Entry 1DE8 (X-ray diffraction, 2.95 A resolution); this record covers chains V and A of the 3 polymer chains in the assembly.

Chain V:
Molecule: 11-nt DNA strand
Sequence (11 nucleotides; numbered 42 to 52; the number before each row is that of its first residue):
    42 CGATCGGTAGC

Chain A:
Protein: Major apurinic/apyrimidinic endonuclease
Organism: Homo sapiens
Notes: EC 4.2.99.18; fragment: ape1
UniProtKB: P27695 (APEX1_HUMAN); residues 43-318 here correspond to UniProt positions 42-317 (UniProt number = residue number - 1)
Sequence (276 residues; row label = number of the first residue in the row):
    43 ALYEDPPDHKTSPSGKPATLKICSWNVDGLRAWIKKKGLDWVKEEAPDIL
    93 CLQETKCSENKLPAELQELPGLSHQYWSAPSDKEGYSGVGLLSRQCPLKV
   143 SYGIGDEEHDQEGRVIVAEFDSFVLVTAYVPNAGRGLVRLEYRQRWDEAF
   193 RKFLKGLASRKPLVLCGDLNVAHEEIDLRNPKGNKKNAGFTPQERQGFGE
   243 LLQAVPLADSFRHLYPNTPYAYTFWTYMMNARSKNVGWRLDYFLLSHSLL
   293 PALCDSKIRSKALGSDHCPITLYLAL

Chain V / chain A interface:
Residue-residue contacts (20; chain V residue first):
  DG43(V) with Lys-228(A), phosphate contact
  DG47(V) with Arg-177(A), base contact; Met-270(A), base contact
  DG48(V) with Tyr-269(A), sugar contact; Met-270(A), base contact; Met-271(A), hydrogen bond to the phosphate
  DT49(V) with Tyr-269(A), sugar contact
  DA50(V) with Asp-70(A), sugar contact; Gly-71(A), phosphate contact; Ala-74(A), sugar contact; Lys-78(A), salt bridge to the phosphate; Lys-98(A), sugar contact
  DG51(V) with Gly-71(A), phosphate contact; Leu-72(A), phosphate contact; Arg-73(A), salt bridge to the phosphate; Ala-74(A), hydrogen bond to the phosphate; Gly-127(A), phosphate contact
  DC52(V) with Arg-73(A), salt bridge to the phosphate; Glu-126(A), phosphate contact; Gly-127(A), hydrogen bond to the phosphate

Overview:
The interface between chain V and chain A involves 7 residues on one side and 14 on the other, with 3 hydrogen
bonds and 3 salt bridges. Polar pairs include DG48(V)/Met-271(A), DG51(V)/Ala-74(A) and DC52(V)/Gly-127(A).
Here chain V is an 11-nt DNA strand and chain A is Major apurinic/apyrimidinic endonuclease (Homo sapiens).
Entry 1DE8 (Human apurinic/apyrimidinic endonuclease-1 (APE1) bound to abasic DNA) was determined by X-ray
diffraction (same publication as 1DE9 and 1DEW).
